7S79 - chains A and E of the 3 polymer chains in the assembly; structure by X-ray diffraction, 1.53 A resolution.

== Chain A ==
Protein: HLA class I histocompatibility antigen, B-7 alpha chain
From: Homo sapiens
UniProtKB: P01889 (1B07_HUMAN); residues 1-275 here correspond to UniProt positions 25-299 (UniProt number = residue number + 24)
Sequence (275 residues; numbered 1 to 275; the number before each row is that of its first residue):
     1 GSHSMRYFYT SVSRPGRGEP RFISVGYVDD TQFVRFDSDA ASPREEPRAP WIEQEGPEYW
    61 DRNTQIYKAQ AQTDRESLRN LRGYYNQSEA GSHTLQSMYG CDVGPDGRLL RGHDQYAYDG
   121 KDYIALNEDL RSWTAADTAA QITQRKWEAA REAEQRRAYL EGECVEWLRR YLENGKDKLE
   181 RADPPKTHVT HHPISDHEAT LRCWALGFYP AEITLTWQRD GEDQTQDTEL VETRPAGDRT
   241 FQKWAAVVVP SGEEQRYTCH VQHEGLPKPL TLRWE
Cystine bridges: Cys-101/Cys-164, Cys-203/Cys-259
Curated features (UniProtKB/Swiss-Prot):
  - region: Glu-275 (Connecting peptide)
  - motif: Ser-77 to Gly-83 (Bw6 motif)
  - binding site (a peptide antigen): Asn-63, Tyr-84, Thr-143, Lys-146, Glu-152, Tyr-159, Tyr-171
  - glycosylation: Asn-86 (N-linked (GlcNAc...) asparagine)

== Chain E ==
Protein: MLL cleavage product N320
Notes: fragment: phosphono-mll(747-755) peptide
UniProtKB: Q03164 (KMT2A_HUMAN); residues 1-9 here correspond to UniProt positions 747-755 (UniProt number = residue number + 746)
Sequence (9 residues; row label = number of the first residue in the row):
     1 EPRXPSHSM
Differences from the reference sequence: conflict E7P_4 (Ser750 in Q03164)
Modified residues: E7P ((2S)-2-amino-4-phosphonobutanoic acid) at position 4

== How chain A and chain E interact ==
Pairs across the interface (52; chain A residue first):
  Met-5(A) / Glu-1(E)
  Tyr-7(A) / Glu-1(E)  hydrogen bond (side chain-backbone)
  Tyr-7(A) / Pro-2(E)
  Tyr-9(A) / Pro-2(E)
  Arg-62(A) / Glu-1(E)  salt bridge
  Arg-62(A) / Pro-2(E)  hydrogen bond (side chain-backbone)
  Asn-63(A) / Glu-1(E)
  Asn-63(A) / Pro-2(E)
  Ile-66(A) / Pro-2(E)
  Ile-66(A) / Arg-3(E)
  Ile-66(A) / Pro-5(E)
  Tyr-67(A) / Pro-2(E)
  Ala-69(A) / Pro-5(E)  hydrophobic
  Gln-70(A) / Arg-3(E)
  Gln-70(A) / Pro-5(E)
  Gln-70(A) / Ser-6(E)  hydrogen bond
  Thr-73(A) / Ser-6(E)
  Thr-73(A) / His-7(E)
  Thr-73(A) / Ser-8(E)
  Glu-76(A) / Ser-8(E)  hydrogen bond
  Ser-77(A) / Ser-8(E)
  Ser-77(A) / Met-9(E)  hydrogen bond (side chain-backbone)
  Asn-80(A) / Ser-8(E)
  Asn-80(A) / Met-9(E)  hydrogen bond (side chain-backbone)
  Leu-81(A) / Met-9(E)  hydrophobic
  Tyr-84(A) / Met-9(E)  hydrogen bond (side chain-backbone)
  Leu-95(A) / Met-9(E)  hydrophobic
  Tyr-99(A) / Pro-2(E)
  Tyr-99(A) / Arg-3(E)  hydrogen bond (side chain-backbone)
  Asp-114(A) / Arg-3(E)  salt bridge
  Tyr-116(A) / Arg-3(E)  hydrogen bond
  Tyr-116(A) / Met-9(E)  hydrophobic
  Thr-143(A) / Met-9(E)  hydrogen bond (side chain-backbone)
  Lys-146(A) / Ser-8(E)  hydrogen bond
  Lys-146(A) / Met-9(E)  hydrogen bond (side chain-backbone)
  Trp-147(A) / His-7(E)
  Trp-147(A) / Ser-8(E)  hydrogen bond (side chain-backbone)
  Trp-147(A) / Met-9(E)  hydrophobic
  Ala-150(A) / His-7(E)
  Glu-152(A) / Ser-6(E)
  Glu-152(A) / His-7(E)  hydrogen bond (side chain-backbone)
  Gln-155(A) / Arg-3(E)
  Gln-155(A) / E7P_4(E)  hydrogen bond (side chain-backbone)
  Gln-155(A) / Pro-5(E)
  Arg-156(A) / Arg-3(E)
  Arg-156(A) / Ser-6(E)
  Tyr-159(A) / Glu-1(E)  hydrogen bond (side chain-backbone)
  Tyr-159(A) / Pro-2(E)
  Tyr-159(A) / Arg-3(E)
  Glu-163(A) / Glu-1(E)
  Trp-167(A) / Glu-1(E)  hydrogen bond
  Tyr-171(A) / Glu-1(E)  hydrogen bond (side chain-backbone)
Also at the interface, not in a pair above, chain A (34 interface residues in all): Glu-45, Tyr-59, Tyr-123, Ile-124

== In short ==
34 residues of chain A and 9 residues of chain E are in contact, with 18 hydrogen bonds and 2 salt bridges.
Polar contacts include Arg-62(A)/Glu-1(E), Asp-114(A)/Arg-3(E) and Tyr-7(A)/Glu-1(E). From UniProt: 7 peptide
antigen-binding residues on chain A.
Here chain A is HLA class I histocompatibility antigen, B-7 alpha chain (Homo sapiens) and chain E is MLL
cleavage product N320. Entry 7S79 (Structure of HLA-B*07:02 in complex with synthetic phosphono-mll peptide
analog) was determined by X-ray diffraction, deposited together with 7RZD, 7RZJ, 7S7D, 7S7E, 7S7F, 7S8A and 4
further entries.
